6Q16 - chains b and c of the 93 polymer chains in the assembly; structure by electron microscopy, 4.10 A resolution (low resolution: residue-level contacts below are approximate; hydrogen-bond / salt-bridge calls are withheld).

Chain b (and c):
Molecule: Protein PrgH
Source organism: Salmonella typhimurium (strain LT2 / SGSC1412 / ATCC 700720)
Notes: chain c of this document is another copy of the same molecule, construct and numbering; everything in this record applies to it too
UniProt: P41783 (PRGH_SALTY); residue numbers follow UniProt; this construct covers 1-392
Amino-acid sequence (392 residues; numbered 1 to 392; the number before each row is that of its first residue):
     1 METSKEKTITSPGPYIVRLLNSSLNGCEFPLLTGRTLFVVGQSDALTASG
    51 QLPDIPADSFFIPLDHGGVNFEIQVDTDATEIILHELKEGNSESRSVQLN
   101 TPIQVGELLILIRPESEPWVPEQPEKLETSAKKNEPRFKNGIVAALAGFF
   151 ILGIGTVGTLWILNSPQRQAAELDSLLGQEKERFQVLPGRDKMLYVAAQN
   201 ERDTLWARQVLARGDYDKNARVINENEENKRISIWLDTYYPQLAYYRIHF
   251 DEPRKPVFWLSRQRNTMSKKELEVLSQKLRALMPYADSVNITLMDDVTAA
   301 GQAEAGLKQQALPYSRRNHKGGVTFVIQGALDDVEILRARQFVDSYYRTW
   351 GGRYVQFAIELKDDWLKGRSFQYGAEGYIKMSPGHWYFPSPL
Disordered / not traced: 1-170

Interface between chain b and chain c:
Residue-residue contacts - 32 pairs, chain b then chain c:
  M193(b) - E182(c)
  L211(b) - Q179(c)
  A212(b) - Q179(c)
  R221(b) - E182(c)
  I234(b) - D251(c)
  I234(b) - R348(c)
  T238(b) - D251(c)
  T238(b) - W259(c)
  Q242(b) - T298(c)
  H319(b) - K308(c)
  H319(b) - Q309(c)
  T324(b) - Q309(c)
  R353(b) - Q309(c)
  Q356(b) - Q309(c)
  E360(b) - V334(c)
  E360(b) - E335(c)
  E360(b) - R338(c)
  W365(b) - W365(c)
  L366(b) - W365(c)
  K367(b) - L392(c)
  R369(b) - L392(c)
  G377(b) - Y378(c)
  I379(b) - W365(c)
  M381(b) - P391(c)
  M381(b) - L392(c)
  F388(b) - Y373(c)
  F388(b) - Y378(c)
  P389(b) - Y378(c)
  S390(b) - L366(c)
  S390(b) - F371(c)
  P391(b) - F371(c)
  P391(b) - Y378(c)
Also at the interface, not in a pair above, chain b (37 interface residues in all): G214, D237, Y239, P241, R317, G321, V326, G352, Y354, A358, K362, A375, E376, Y387
Also at the interface, not in a pair above, chain c (32 interface residues in all): E180, H249, E252, K255, V257, M294, Q302, A305, A311, D332, T349, E376, G377, F388

In short:
Chain b and chain c form an interface of 37 and 32 residues respectively.
Chain b and chain c are both Protein PrgH (Salmonella typhimurium (strain LT2 / SGSC1412 / ATCC 700720)); the
structure, Focussed refinement of InvGN0N1:PrgHK:SpaPQR:PrgIJ from Salmonella SPI-1 injectisome NC-base, was
determined by electron microscopy (same publication as 6PEE, 6PEM, 6PEP, 6Q14 and 6Q15).
